8TEW - chains G and U of the 27 polymer chains in the assembly; structure by electron microscopy, 3.02 A resolution.

== Chain G ==
Name: Capsid vertex component 1
From: Human herpesvirus 5 strain AD169
UniProtKB: P16799 (CVC1_HCMVA); residues 1-594 here = UniProt positions 1-594
Chain sequence (594 residues; numbered 1 to 594; the number before each row is that of its first residue):
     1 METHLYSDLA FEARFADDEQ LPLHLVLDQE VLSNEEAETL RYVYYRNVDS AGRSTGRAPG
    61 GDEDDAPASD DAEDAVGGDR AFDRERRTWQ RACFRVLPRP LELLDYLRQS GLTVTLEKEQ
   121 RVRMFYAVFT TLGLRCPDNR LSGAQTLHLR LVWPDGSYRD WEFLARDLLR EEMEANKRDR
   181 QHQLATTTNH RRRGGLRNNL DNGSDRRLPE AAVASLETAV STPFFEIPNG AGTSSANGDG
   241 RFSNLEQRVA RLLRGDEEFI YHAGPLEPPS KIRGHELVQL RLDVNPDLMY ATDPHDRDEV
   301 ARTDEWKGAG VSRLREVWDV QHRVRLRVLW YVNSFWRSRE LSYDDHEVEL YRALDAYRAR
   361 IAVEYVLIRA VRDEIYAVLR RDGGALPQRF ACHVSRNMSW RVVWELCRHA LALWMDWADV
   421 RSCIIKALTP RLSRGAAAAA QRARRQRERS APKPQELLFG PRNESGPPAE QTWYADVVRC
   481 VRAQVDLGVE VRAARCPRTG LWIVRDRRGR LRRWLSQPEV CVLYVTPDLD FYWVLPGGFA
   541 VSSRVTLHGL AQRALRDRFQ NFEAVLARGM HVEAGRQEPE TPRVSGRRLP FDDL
Disordered / not traced: 177-296, 593-594

== Chain U ==
Name: Triplex capsid protein 2
From: Human herpesvirus 5 strain AD169
UniProtKB: P16728 (TRX2_HCMVA); residue numbers follow UniProt; this construct covers 1-306
Chain sequence (306 residues; numbered 1 to 306; the number before each row is that of its first residue):
     1 MAAMEANIFC TFDHKLSIAD VGKLTKLVAA VVPIPQRLHL IKHYQLGLHQ FVDHTRGYVR
    61 LRGLLRNMTL TLMRRVEGNQ ILLHVPTHGL LYTVLNTGPV TWEKGDALCV LPPLFHGPLA
   121 RENLLTLGQW ELVLPWIVPM PLALEINQRL LIMGLFSLDR SYEEVKAAVQ QLQTITFRDA
   181 TFTIPDPVID QHLLIDMKTA CLSMSMVANL ASELTMTYVR KLALEDSSML LVKCQELLMR
   241 LDRERSVGEP RTPARPQHVS PDDEIARLSA LFVMLRQLDD LIREQVVFTV CDVSPDNKSA
   301 TCIFKG
Disordered / not traced: 1-3

== Chain G / chain U interface ==
Contacting residue pairs - 37 pairs, chain G then chain U:
  R91(G) with D159(U), salt bridge
  R434(G) with E163(U), salt bridge
  E563(G) with S161(U), hydrogen bond; E163(U)
  A564(G) with S161(U)
  V565(G) with D159(U); R160(U)
  L566(G) with S157(U); D159(U), hydrogen bond (backbone-backbone); R160(U), hydrogen bond (backbone-backbone); Y162(U); I189(U), hydrophobic
  A567(G) with I189(U)
  R568(G) with I189(U); Q191(U), hydrogen bond; L194(U)
  G569(G) with V188(U); I189(U), hydrogen bond (backbone-backbone)
  M570(G) with Y162(U); V188(U); I189(U), hydrogen bond (backbone-backbone)
  H571(G) with T55(U); Y162(U), hydrogen bond (backbone-side chain); V188(U)
  V572(G) with M153(U), hydrophobic; S157(U); Y162(U); V169(U), hydrophobic; P187(U), hydrogen bond (backbone-backbone)
  E573(G) with Y162(U); Q173(U), hydrogen bond; P185(U)
  A574(G) with Y162(U), hydrophobic
  R576(G) with T55(U); D186(U), salt bridge
  Q577(G) with T55(U)
  P579(G) with T55(U)
Interface residues without a listed pair, chain G (18 interface residues in all): R86
Interface residues without a listed pair, chain U (21 interface residues in all): H54, R56, L158, V165

== Overview ==
The interface between chain G and chain U involves 18 residues on one side and 21 on the other, with 9
hydrogen bonds and 3 salt bridges. Polar contacts include R91(G)-D159(U), R434(G)-E163(U) and R576(G)-D186(U).
Here chain G is Capsid vertex component 1 and chain U is Triplex capsid protein 2, both from Human herpesvirus
5 strain AD169. Entry 8TEW (Human cytomegalovirus penton vertex, CVSC-bound configuration) was determined by
electron microscopy, deposited together with 8TEP, 8TES, 8TET and 8TEU.
